6GL7 - chains B and D of the 6 polymer chains in the assembly; structure by electron microscopy, 6.30 A resolution (low resolution: residue-level contacts below are approximate; hydrogen-bond / salt-bridge calls are withheld).

Chain B:
Protein: Neurturin
Source organism: Homo sapiens
UniProt: Q99748 (NRTN_HUMAN); residues 96-197 here = UniProt positions 96-197
Sequence (102 residues; row label = number of the first residue in the row):
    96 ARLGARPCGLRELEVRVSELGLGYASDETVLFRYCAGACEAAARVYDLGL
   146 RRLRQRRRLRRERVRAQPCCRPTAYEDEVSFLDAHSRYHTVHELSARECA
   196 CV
Not modelled in the structure: 96-97
Disulfides: Cys103-Cys165, Cys130-Cys194, Cys134-Cys196
UniProt features mapped onto this chain:
  - binding site (heparan sulfate group): Arg149, Arg158, Arg160, Gln162
  - natural variant: Ala96 (A96S: May contribute to Hirschsprung disease in patients carrying a RET mutation)
  - mutagenesis: Arg158 to Gln162 (Strongly decreased binding to heparan sulfate)
From the paper describing this entry:
  - mutagenesis - Y119A, E135S/R139S: unchanged binding to GDNF family receptor alpha-2 (chain D)
  - mutagenesis - Y119A, E135S/R139S (1.5-fold): decreased signaling
  - mutagenesis - E135S/R139S: unchanged binding to Proto-oncogene tyrosine-protein kinase receptor Ret
  - mutagenesis - Y119A: decreased binding to Proto-oncogene tyrosine-protein kinase receptor Ret

Chain D:
Protein: GDNF family receptor alpha-2
Source organism: Homo sapiens
UniProt: O00451 (GFRA2_HUMAN); residues 22-441 here = UniProt positions 22-441
Sequence (426 residues; row label = number of the first residue in the row):
    22 SPSSLQGPELHGWRPPVDCVRANELCAAESNCSSRYRTLRQCLAGRDRNT
    72 MLANKECQAALEVLQESPLYDCRCKRGMKKELQCLQIYWSIHLGLTEGEE
   122 FYEASPYEPVTSRLSDIFRLASIFSGTGADPVVSAKSNHCLDAAKACNLN
   172 DNCKKLRSSYISICNREISPTERCNRRKCHKALRQFFDRVPSEYTYRMLF
   222 CSCQDQACAERRRQTILPSCSYEDKEKPNCLDLRGVCRTDHLCRSRLADF
   272 HANCRASYQTVTSCPADNYQACLGSYAGMIGFDMTPNYVDSSPTGIVVSP
   322 WCSCRGSGNMEEECEKFLRDFTENPCLRNAIQAFGNGTDVNVSPKGPSFQ
   372 ATQAPRVEKTPSLPDDLSDSTSLGTSVITTCTSVQEQGLKANNSKELSMC
   422 FTELTTNIIPGSNKVIKPNSHHHHHH
Not modelled in the structure: 22-38, 64-72, 116-120, 148-157, 360-447
Construct notes: expression tag (442-447)
Disulfides: Cys40-Cys93, Cys47-Cys53, Cys63-Cys78, Cys95-Cys105, Cys161-Cys222, Cys168-Cys174, Cys185-Cys200, Cys195-Cys241, Cys224-Cys229, Cys251-Cys323, Cys258-Cys264, Cys275-Cys293, Cys285-Cys347, Cys325-Cys335
UniProt features mapped onto this chain:
  - glycosylation (N-linked (GlcNAc...) asparagine): Asn52, Asn357, Asn413
From the paper describing this entry:
  - mutagenesis - N330A: unchanged binding to Neurturin (chain B)

How chain B and chain D interact:
Contacting residue pairs - 25 pairs, chain B then chain D:
  Glu109(B) - Leu170(D)
  Asp122(B) - Leu162(D)
  Glu123(B) - Leu162(D)
  Glu123(B) - Asn169(D)
  Glu123(B) - Arg178(D)
  Glu123(B) - Arg232(D)
  Thr124(B) - Lys166(D)
  Thr124(B) - Asn169(D)
  Arg128(B) - Asp172(D)
  Glu171(B) - Lys175(D)
  Asp172(B) - Lys176(D)
  Glu173(B) - Ser179(D)
  Glu173(B) - Ser180(D)
  Glu173(B) - Ser183(D)
  Val174(B) - Ser179(D)
  Ser175(B) - Arg178(D)
  Ser175(B) - Ser179(D)
  Ser175(B) - Ile182(D)
  Leu177(B) - Arg232(D)
  Leu177(B) - Gln235(D)
  Tyr183(B) - Ile182(D)
  Tyr183(B) - Asn186(D)
  Tyr183(B) - Gln235(D)
  Tyr183(B) - Thr236(D)
  Tyr183(B) - Leu238(D)
Interface residues without a listed pair, chain B (16 interface residues in all): Leu126, Ser181, His184, Thr185
Interface residues without a listed pair, chain D (19 interface residues in all): Ala165, Glu231

Summary:
The interface between chain B and chain D involves 16 residues on one side and 19 on the other. UniProt lists
4 heparan sulfate group-binding residues and 5 mutagenesis sites on chain B. From the paper: Y119A and
E135S/R139S of chain B reduce signaling; Y119A of chain B reduces binding to Proto-oncogene tyrosine-protein
kinase receptor Ret.
Chain B is Neurturin and chain D is GDNF family receptor alpha-2, both from Homo sapiens; the structure,
Neurturin-GFRa2-RET extracellular complex, was determined by electron microscopy.
